PDB entry 7LWB | X-ray diffraction, 1.90 A resolution | chains A and D

== Chain A ==
Molecule: Ras-related protein Rab-8A
Source organism: Homo sapiens
UniProtKB: P61006 (RAB8A_HUMAN); residues 1-181 here = UniProt positions 1-181
Amino-acid sequence (184 residues; numbered -2 to 181; the number before each row is that of its first residue; numbers below 1 keep their minus sign (Gly-2 is residue -2)):
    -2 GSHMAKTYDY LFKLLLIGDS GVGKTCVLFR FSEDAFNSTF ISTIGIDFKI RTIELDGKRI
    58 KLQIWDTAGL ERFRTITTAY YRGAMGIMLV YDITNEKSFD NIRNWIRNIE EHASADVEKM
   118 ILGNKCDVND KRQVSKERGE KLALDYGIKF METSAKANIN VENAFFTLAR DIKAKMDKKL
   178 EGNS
Unresolved in the structure: -2, 181
Modified residues: Thr72 (phosphothreonine; TPO)
Construct notes: expression tag (-2 to 0); engineered mutation Leu67 (Gln in P61006)
Bound ions: Mg2+: Thr22, Thr40 (together with GTP)
Ligand contacts: GTP (guanosine-5'-triphosphate): Asp16, Ser17, Gly18, Val19, Gly20, Lys21, Thr22, Cys23, Phe33, Asn34, Ser35, Thr36, Phe37, Ile38, Ser39, Thr40, Thr64, Ala65, Gly66, Asn121, Lys122, Asp124, Val125, Ser151, Ala152, Lys153
Swiss-Prot annotation at these positions:
  - motif: Asp31 to Phe45 (Switch 1), Asp63 to Gly80 (Switch 2)
  - binding site (GTP): Ser17, Gly18, Val19, Gly20, Lys21, Thr22, Cys23, Ser35, Ser39, Thr40, Gly66, Asn121, Lys122, Asp124, Ala152, Lys153
  - binding site (Mg(2+)): Thr22, Thr40, Asp63
  - modified residue: Thr72 (Phosphothreonine), Ser181 (Phosphoserine)
  - mutagenesis: Thr22 (T22N: Loss of interaction with MICAL1. Loss of GRAF1/ARHGAP26 and GRAF2/ARHGAP10 tubular localization. Loss of E-cadherin and MMP14 export. Stimulates interaction with RPGR), Thr72 (T72A: Loss of phosphorylation. No effect on the binding of GDP or GTP. Localizes primarily to the Golgi complex but does not affect membrane localization ...)
From the paper describing this entry:
  - post-translational modification sites: Thr72

== Chain D ==
Molecule: RILP-like protein 2
Source organism: Homo sapiens
Notes: fragment: RH2 domain
UniProtKB: Q969X0 (RIPL2_HUMAN); residues 117-165 here = UniProt positions 117-165
Amino-acid sequence (53 residues; row label = number of the first residue in the row):
   113 GSHMGPNKMV VDLTDPNRPR FTLQELRDVL QERNKLKSQL LVVQEELQCY KSG
Unresolved in the structure: 113-124, 162-165
Construct notes: expression tag (113-116)
Swiss-Prot annotation at these positions:
  - mutagenesis: Arg130 (R130E: Loss of interaction with RAB8A, RAB10 and RAB12), Arg132 (R132E: Loss of interaction with RAB8A, RAB10 and RAB12), Lys149 (K149E: Loss of interaction with RAB8A, RAB10 and RAB12)
From the paper describing this entry:
  - contacts within the chain: Asp127-Asn129, Asp127-Arg130, Arg130-Arg132 (pi stacking)
  - conformationally variable residues (order/disorder transition): Arg130
  - mutagenesis - D124A, D127A, R130K: decreased binding to pRab8a

== How chain A and chain D interact ==
Residue-residue contacts (16; chain A residue first):
  Thr4(A) - Glu157(D)  hydrogen bond
  Ile41(A) - Leu138(D)  hydrophobic
  Ile41(A) - Leu142(D)
  Ile43(A) - Leu142(D)
  Ile43(A) - Arg145(D)  hydrogen bond (backbone-side chain)
  Asp44(A) - Arg145(D)  salt bridge
  Phe45(A) - Asn146(D)
  Phe45(A) - Lys149(D)
  Phe45(A) - Ser150(D)
  Lys46(A) - Lys149(D)
  Trp62(A) - Asn146(D)
  Phe70(A) - Leu138(D)  hydrophobic
  Thr72(A) - Leu135(D)
  Ile73(A) - Leu135(D)  hydrophobic
  Ile73(A) - Leu138(D)  hydrophobic
  Tyr77(A) - Asn146(D)  hydrogen bond
Interface residues without a listed pair, chain A (15 interface residues in all): Met1, Gly42, Ile47, Lys58
Interface residues without a listed pair, chain D (11 interface residues in all): Arg139, Leu153, Glu158

== In short ==
15 residues of chain A and 11 residues of chain D are in contact; the contacts include 3 hydrogen bonds and 1
salt bridge. Polar contacts include Asp44(A)-Arg145(D), Thr4(A)-Glu157(D) and Ile43(A)-Arg145(D). Ligands of
chain A: GTP. The paper reports that D124A, D127A and R130K of chain D reduce binding to pRab8a; a
modification site at Thr72(A).
Here chain A is Ras-related protein Rab-8A and chain D is RILP-like protein 2, both from Homo sapiens. Entry
7LWB (Crystal Structure of phospho-Rab8a with the RH2 domain (117-165) of RILPL2) was determined by X-ray
diffraction (same publication as 6WHE).
